Entry 4DOH (X-ray diffraction, 2.80 A resolution); this record covers chains B and R of the 3 polymer chains in the assembly.

[Chain B]
Protein: Interleukin-20 receptor subunit beta
Organism: Homo sapiens
UniProtKB: Q6UXL0 (I20RB_HUMAN); residues 30-231 here = UniProt positions 30-231
Amino-acid sequence (206 residues; each row starts with the number of its first residue):
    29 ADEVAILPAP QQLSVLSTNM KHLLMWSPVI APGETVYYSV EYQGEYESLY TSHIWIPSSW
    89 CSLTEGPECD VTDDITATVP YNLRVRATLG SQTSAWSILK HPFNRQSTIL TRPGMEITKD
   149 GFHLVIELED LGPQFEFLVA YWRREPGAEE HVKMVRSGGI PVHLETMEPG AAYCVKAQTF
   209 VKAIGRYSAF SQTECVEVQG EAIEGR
Not modelled in the structure: 29-33, 227-234
Construct notes: expression tag (29, 232-234); engineered mutation Gln40 (Asn in Q6UXL0), Gln134 (Asn in Q6UXL0)
Disulfide bonds: Cys89-Cys97, Cys202-Cys223

[Chain R]
Protein: Interleukin-20 receptor subunit alpha
Organism: Homo sapiens
UniProtKB: Q9UHF4 (I20RA_HUMAN); numbering as in UniProt (aligned over 29-245)
Amino-acid sequence (221 residues; row label = number of the first residue in the row):
    29 AVPCVSGGLP KPANITFLSI NMKNVLQWTP PEGLQGVKVT YTVQYFIYGQ KKWLNKSECR
    89 NINRTYCDLS AETSDYEHQY YARVRAIWGT KCSKWAESGR FYPFLETQIG PPEVALTTDE
   149 KSISVVLTAP EKWKRNPEDL PVSMQQIYSN LKYNVSVLNT KSNRTWSQCV TNHTLVLTWL
   209 EPNTLYCVHV ESFVPGPPRR AQPSEKQCAR TLKDQSSIEG R
Not modelled in the structure: 29-38, 243-249
Construct notes: engineered mutation Arg111 (Lys in Q9UHF4), Arg113 (Lys in Q9UHF4); expression tag (246-249)
UniProt features mapped onto this chain:
  - glycosylation (N-linked (GlcNAc...) asparagine): Asn42, Asn83, Asn91, Asn182, Asn191, Asn200
Disulfide bonds: Cys87-Cys95, Cys215-Cys236
Ligand contacts: N-acetylglucosamine (NAG; 2-acetamido-2-deoxy-beta-D-glucopyranose): Asn182, Ser184, Ser195, Cys197, Glu219, Phe221

[How chain B and chain R interact]
Contacting residue pairs - 21 pairs, chain B then chain R:
  Asp148(B) with Asn187(R), hydrogen bond; Ser190(R), hydrogen bond; Arg192(R)
  Gly149(B) with Glu209(R)
  Phe150(B) with Trp207(R), hydrophobic
  His151(B) with Thr206(R), hydrogen bond (side chain-backbone); Trp207(R); Leu208(R)
  Val153(B) with Trp194(R)
  Ile188(B) with Ser195(R)
  Pro189(B) with Thr193(R); Trp194(R); Ser195(R), hydrogen bond (backbone-backbone)
  Val190(B) with Ser195(R)
  His191(B) with Trp194(R); Ser195(R), hydrogen bond (backbone-backbone); Gln196(R)
  Thr194(B) with Thr206(R); Trp207(R)
  Glu196(B) with Trp207(R)
  Pro197(B) with Trp207(R)
Other interface residues (no listed pair), chain R (12 interface residues in all): Tyr214

[Overview]
The chain B/chain R interface involves 12 residues from each chain, with 5 hydrogen bonds. Polar pairs include
Asp148(B)-Asn187(R), Asp148(B)-Ser190(R) and His151(B)-Thr206(R). Bound to chain R: N-acetylglucosamine.
Here chain B is Interleukin-20 receptor subunit beta and chain R is Interleukin-20 receptor subunit alpha,
both from Homo sapiens. Entry 4DOH (IL20/IL201/IL20R2 Ternary Complex) was determined by X-ray diffraction.
